1H32 - chains A and B; structure by X-ray diffraction, 1.50 A resolution.

Chain A:
Name: Diheme cytochrome C
Source organism: Rhodovulum sulfidophilum
UniProt: Q939U1 (Q939U1); residues 1-261 here correspond to UniProt positions 27-287 (UniProt number = residue number + 26)
Sequence (261 residues; row label = number of the first residue in the row):
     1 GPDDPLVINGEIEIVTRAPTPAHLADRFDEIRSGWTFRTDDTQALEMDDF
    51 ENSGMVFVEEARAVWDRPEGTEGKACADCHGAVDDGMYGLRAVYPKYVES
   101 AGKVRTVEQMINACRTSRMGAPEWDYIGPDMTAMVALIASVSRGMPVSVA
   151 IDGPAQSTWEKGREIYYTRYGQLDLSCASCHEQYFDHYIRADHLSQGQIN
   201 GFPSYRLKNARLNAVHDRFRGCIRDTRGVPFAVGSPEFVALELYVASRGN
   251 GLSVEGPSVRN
Covalent attachments: heme c (HEC) linked to C76, C79, C177, C180
Modified positions: C222 (s-mercaptocysteine; CSS)
Bound ions: heme c Fe site 1: H80, C114; heme c Fe site 2: H181, C222
Residues lining bound ligands:
  - heme c (HEC), molecule 1: G34, R38, Y166, L175, S176, H181, I189, D192, H193, L194, S195, G197, Q198, I199, F202, S204, R218, F219, C222, I223, T226, L241, V245, R260, N261
  - heme c (HEC), molecule 2: W65, K74, A75, H80, M87, L90, Y94, V107, M110, I111, C114, R115, R118, M119, W124, M134
UniProt features mapped onto this chain:
  - active site: C222 (Cysteine persulfide intermediate)
  - binding site (heme c): C76, C79, H80, C114, C177, C180, H181, C222
  - binding site (substrate): R218

Chain B:
Name: Cytochrome C
Source organism: Rhodovulum sulfidophilum
UniProt: Q939U4 (Q939U4); residues 1-138 here correspond to UniProt positions 23-160 (UniProt number = residue number + 22)
Sequence (138 residues; numbered 1 to 138; the number before each row is that of its first residue):
     1 AEVAPGDVAIDGQGHVARPLTDAPGDPVEGRRLMTDRSVGNCIACHEVTE
    51 MADAQFPGTVGPSLDGVAARYPEAMIRGILVNSKNVFPETVMPAYYRVEG
   101 FNRPGIAFTSKPIEGEIRPLMTAGQIEDVVAYLMTLTQ
Unresolved in the structure: 52-54
Covalent attachments: heme c (HEC) linked to C42, C45
Bound ions: heme c Fe: H46, M92
Residues lining bound ligands: heme c (HEC): M34, G40, N41, H46, V60, G61, P62, L64, V67, R70, Y71, I76, I79, L80, F87, T90, V91, M92, P93, Y95, M121, V129, L133

Chain A / chain B interface:
Contacting residue pairs - 59 pairs, chain A then chain B:
  T168(A) - N102(B)
  R169(A) - K84(B)
  R169(A) - E89(B)  hydrogen bond (side chain-backbone)
  R169(A) - T90(B)  hydrogen bond (side chain-backbone)
  R169(A) - N102(B)  hydrogen bond (backbone-side chain)
  Y170(A) - N102(B)
  Y170(A) - R103(B)
  G171(A) - F101(B)
  G171(A) - N102(B)  hydrogen bond (backbone-backbone)
  G171(A) - R103(B)
  Q172(A) - R97(B)
  Q172(A) - F101(B)
  Q172(A) - I113(B)
  Q172(A) - I117(B)
  Q172(A) - R118(B)  hydrogen bond (side chain-backbone)
  Q172(A) - P119(B)
  Q172(A) - L120(B)
  L173(A) - L120(B)  hydrophobic
  D174(A) - K84(B)  salt bridge
  L175(A) - V91(B)
  S179(A) - V91(B)
  Q183(A) - V91(B)
  Y184(A) - V60(B)
  Y184(A) - V91(B)  hydrophobic
  H187(A) - T59(B)
  Y188(A) - A44(B)
  Y188(A) - G58(B)
  Y188(A) - T59(B)  hydrogen bond (backbone-backbone)
  Y188(A) - V60(B)
  I189(A) - A44(B)
  I189(A) - V60(B)  hydrophobic
  R190(A) - R37(B)
  R190(A) - I43(B)
  R190(A) - A44(B)  hydrogen bond (backbone-backbone)
  R190(A) - Q55(B)  hydrogen bond (side chain-backbone)
  R190(A) - F56(B)  hydrogen bond (side chain-backbone)
  R190(A) - P57(B)
  R190(A) - G58(B)
  A191(A) - F56(B)
  R224(A) - F108(B)
  R224(A) - S110(B)
  D225(A) - F108(B)
  R227(A) - P104(B)
  R227(A) - G105(B)  hydrogen bond (backbone-backbone)
  R227(A) - A107(B)
  R227(A) - F108(B)
  R227(A) - L120(B)
  G228(A) - R103(B)
  G228(A) - G105(B)
  G228(A) - S110(B)
  V229(A) - R103(B)  hydrogen bond (backbone-side chain)
  V229(A) - P104(B)
  V229(A) - G105(B)
  V229(A) - S110(B)
  V229(A) - K111(B)
  V229(A) - P112(B)  hydrophobic
  P230(A) - R103(B)  hydrogen bond (backbone-side chain)
  P230(A) - S110(B)
  F231(A) - R103(B)
Also at the interface, not in a pair above, chain A (24 interface residues in all): L194
Also at the interface, not in a pair above, chain B (31 interface residues in all): S38, P93

In short:
24 residues of chain A face 31 of chain B across their interface; the contacts include 12 hydrogen bonds and 1
salt bridge. Among the polar pairs are D174(A)-K84(B), R169(A)-E89(B) and R169(A)-T90(B). Heme c is covalently
linked to C76(A) and C177(A).
Chain A is Diheme cytochrome C and chain B is Cytochrome C, both from Rhodovulum sulfidophilum; the structure,
Reduced SoxAX complex from Rhodovulum sulfidophilum, was determined by X-ray diffraction.
